PDB entry 7BPK | X-ray diffraction, 3.10 A resolution | chains C and D of the 6 polymer chains in the assembly

# Chain C
Protein: Z3L1 Heavy chain
From: Homo sapiens
Chain sequence (127 residues; row label = number of the first residue in the row):
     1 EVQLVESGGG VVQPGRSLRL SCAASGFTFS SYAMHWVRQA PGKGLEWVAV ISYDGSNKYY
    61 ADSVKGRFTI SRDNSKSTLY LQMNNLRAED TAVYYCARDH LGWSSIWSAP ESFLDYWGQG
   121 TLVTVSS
Cystine bridges: Cys-22/Cys-96

# Chain D
Protein: IG c307_light_IGLV1-51_IGLJ2
From: Homo sapiens
UniProt: A0A5C2GK82 (A0A5C2GK82_HUMAN); numbering as in UniProt (aligned over 1-108)
Chain sequence (108 residues; each row starts with the number of its first residue):
     1 QSVLTQPPSV SAAPGQKVTI SCSGSSSNIG NNYVSWYQQL PGTAPKLLIY DSNKRPSGIP
    61 DRFSGSKSGT SATLGITGLQ TGDEADYYCG TWDSSLSVWV FGGGTKLT
Differences from the reference sequence: conflict Trp-99 (Leu in A0A5C2GK82)
Cystine bridges: Cys-22/Cys-89

# How chain C and chain D interact
Pairs across the interface (36; chain C residue first):
  Val-37(C) with Phe-101(D), hydrophobic
  Gln-39(C) with Gln-39(D), hydrogen bond; Tyr-88(D), hydrogen bond
  Lys-43(C) with Tyr-88(D), hydrogen bond (backbone-side chain)
  Gly-44(C) with Tyr-88(D)
  Leu-45(C) with Tyr-88(D); Phe-101(D)
  Trp-47(C) with Val-98(D), hydrophobic; Trp-99(D); Phe-101(D)
  Tyr-59(C) with Trp-92(D), hydrophobic; Ser-97(D)
  Tyr-60(C) with Val-98(D)
  Asp-62(C) with Val-98(D)
  Tyr-95(C) with Gln-39(D); Thr-43(D); Ala-44(D), hydrophobic; Pro-45(D)
  Trp-103(C) with Trp-92(D), hydrophobic
  Ala-109(C) with Trp-92(D)
  Pro-110(C) with Asn-32(D); Tyr-33(D), hydrogen bond (backbone-backbone)
  Glu-111(C) with Tyr-33(D)
  Ser-112(C) with Trp-99(D), hydrogen bond
  Phe-113(C) with Ser-35(D); Tyr-37(D); Leu-47(D), hydrophobic; Tyr-50(D), hydrophobic; Asp-51(D)
  Leu-114(C) with Tyr-37(D), hydrogen bond (backbone-side chain); Leu-47(D)
  Asp-115(C) with Leu-47(D)
  Trp-117(C) with Tyr-37(D); Pro-45(D); Phe-101(D), hydrophobic
  Gly-118(C) with Ala-44(D)
Other interface residues (no listed pair), chain C (25 interface residues in all): His-35, Glu-46, Ala-61, Lys-65, Gln-119
Other interface residues (no listed pair), chain D (21 interface residues in all): Lys-46, Thr-91, Gly-102, Gly-103

# Summary
25 residues of chain C face 21 of chain D across their interface; the contacts include 6 hydrogen bonds. Among
the polar pairs are Gln-39(C)/Gln-39(D), Gln-39(C)/Tyr-88(D) and Lys-43(C)/Tyr-88(D).
Chain C is Z3L1 Heavy chain and chain D is IG c307_light_IGLV1-51_IGLJ2, both from Homo sapiens; the
structure, Zika virus envelope protein mutant bound to mAb, was determined by X-ray diffraction together with
7BQ5 from the same study.
